Entry 3UTA (X-ray diffraction, 2.07 A resolution); this record covers chains C and J of the 10 polymer chains in the assembly.

[Chain C]
Protein: Histone H2A
Organism: Xenopus laevis
UniProtKB: Q6AZJ8 (Q6AZJ8_XENLA); residues 1-129 here correspond to UniProt positions 2-130 (UniProt number = residue number + 1)
Chain sequence (129 residues; each row starts with the number of its first residue):
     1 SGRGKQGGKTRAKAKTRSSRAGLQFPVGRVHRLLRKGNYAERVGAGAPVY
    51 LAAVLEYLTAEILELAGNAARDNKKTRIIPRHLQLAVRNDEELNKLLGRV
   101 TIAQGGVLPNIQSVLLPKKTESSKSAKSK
Not modelled in the structure: 1-13, 120-129

[Chain J]
Molecule: 145-nt DNA strand
Sequence (145 nucleotides; row label = number of the first residue in the row; numbers below 1 keep their minus sign (DA-72 is residue -72)):
   -72 ATCAATATCCACCTGCAGATACTACCAAAAGTGTATTTGGAAACTGCTCC
   -22 ATCAATTTAAATGTTCAGCTGATTCAGCTGAACATTTAAATTGATGGAGC
    28 AGTTTCCAAATACACTTTTGGTAGTATCTGCAGGTGGATATTGAT
Ion coordination: Mn2+ site 1 near DG-55 (its only coordinating residue here); Mn2+ site 2 near DG7 (its only coordinating residue here); Mn2+ site 3 near DG26 (its only coordinating residue here); Mn2+ site 4 near DG47 (its only coordinating residue here); Mn2+ site 5 near DG60 (its only coordinating residue here); Mn2+ site 6 near DG63 (its only coordinating residue here)

[How chain C and chain J interact]
Residue-residue contacts (15):
  Arg29(C) - DG47(J)  hydrogen bond to the phosphate
  Arg29(C) - DG48(J)  salt bridge to the phosphate
  Arg35(C) - DT38(J)  salt bridge to the phosphate
  Arg42(C) - DA37(J)  hydrogen bond to the sugar
  Arg42(C) - DT38(J)  phosphate contact
  Val43(C) - DA37(J)  sugar contact
  Val43(C) - DT38(J)  hydrogen bond to the phosphate
  Gly44(C) - DA37(J)  phosphate contact
  Ala45(C) - DA37(J)  hydrogen bond to the phosphate
  Lys75(C) - DC58(J)  phosphate contact
  Lys75(C) - DA59(J)  phosphate contact
  Thr76(C) - DG57(J)  sugar contact
  Thr76(C) - DC58(J)  hydrogen bond to the phosphate
  Arg77(C) - DG57(J)  hydrogen bond to the sugar
  Arg77(C) - DC58(J)  hydrogen bond to the phosphate
Interface residues without a listed pair, chain C (13 interface residues in all): Ala14, Thr16, Glu41, Lys74
Interface residues without a listed pair, chain J (9 interface residues in all): DT45, DT46

[Overview]
Chain C and chain J form an interface of 13 and 9 residues respectively, with 7 hydrogen bonds and 2 salt
bridges. Among the polar pairs are Arg42(C)-DA37(J), Arg77(C)-DG57(J) and Arg29(C)-DG47(J).
Chain C is Histone H2A (Xenopus laevis) and chain J is a 145-nt DNA strand; the structure, Crystal Structure
of Nucleosome Core Particle Assembled with an Alpha-Satellite Sequence Containing Two TTAAA elements
(NCP-TA2), was determined by X-ray diffraction, deposited together with 3UT9 and 3UTB.
